3AZG - chains C and I of the 10 polymer chains in the assembly; structure by X-ray diffraction, 2.40 A resolution.

Chain C:
Name: Histone H2A type 1-B/E
From: Homo sapiens
UniProt: P04908 (H2A1B_HUMAN); residues 0-129 here correspond to UniProt positions 1-130 (UniProt number = residue number + 1)
Amino-acid sequence (133 residues; each row starts with the number of its first residue; numbers below 1 keep their minus sign (Gly-3 is residue -3)):
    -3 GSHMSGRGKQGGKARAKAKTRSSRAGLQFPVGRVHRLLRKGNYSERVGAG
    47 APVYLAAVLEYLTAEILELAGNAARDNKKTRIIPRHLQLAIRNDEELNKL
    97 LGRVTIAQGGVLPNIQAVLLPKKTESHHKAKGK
Disordered / not traced: -3 to 10, 119-129
Sequence notes: expression tag (-3 to -1)
UniProt features mapped onto this chain:
  - modified residue: Ser1 (N-acetylserine), Arg3 (Citrulline), Lys5 (N6-(2-hydroxyisobutyryl)lysine), Lys9 (N6-(2-hydroxyisobutyryl)lysine), Lys13 (N6-(beta-hydroxybutyryl)lysine), Lys36 (N6-(2-hydroxyisobutyryl)lysine), Lys74 (N6-(2-hydroxyisobutyryl)lysine), Lys75 (N6-(2-hydroxyisobutyryl)lysine), Lys95 (N6-(2-hydroxyisobutyryl)lysine), Gln104 (N5-methylglutamine), Lys118 (N6-(2-hydroxyisobutyryl)lysine), Lys119 (N6-crotonyllysine), Thr120 (Phosphothreonine), Lys125 (N6-crotonyllysine)
  - cross-link (Glycyl lysine isopeptide (Lys-Gly)): Lys13 (interchain with G-Cter in ubiquitin), Lys15 (interchain with G-Cter in ubiquitin), Lys119 (interchain with G-Cter in ubiquitin)

Chain I:
Molecule: 146-nt DNA strand
Sequence (146 nucleotides; row label = number of the first residue in the row):
     1 ATCAATATCCACCTGCAGATTCTACCAAAAGTGTATTTGGAAACTGCTCC
    51 ATCAAAAGGCATGTTCAGCTGAATTCAGCTGAACATGCCTTTTGATGGAG
   101 CAGTTTCCAAATACACTTTTGGTAGAATCTGCAGGTGGATATTGAT
Disordered / not traced: 146
Bound ions: Mn2+ site 1 near DG78 (its only coordinating residue here); Mn2+ site 2 near DG100 (its only coordinating residue here); Mn2+ site 3 near DG121 (its only coordinating residue here)

Interface between chain C and chain I:
Residue-residue contacts - 17 pairs, chain C then chain I:
  Arg11(C) - DG31(I)  hydrogen bond to the base
  Arg11(C) - DT32(I)  phosphate contact
  Ala12(C) - DG31(I)  phosphate contact
  Ala12(C) - DT32(I)  hydrogen bond to the phosphate
  Lys13(C) - DG31(I)  phosphate contact
  Ala14(C) - DG31(I)  phosphate contact
  Lys15(C) - DA30(I)  phosphate contact
  Lys15(C) - DG31(I)  hydrogen bond to the phosphate
  Thr16(C) - DA30(I)  phosphate contact
  Arg17(C) - DA30(I)  salt bridge to the phosphate
  Arg20(C) - DG31(I)  salt bridge to the phosphate
  Gly28(C) - DA29(I)  sugar contact
  Arg29(C) - DA29(I)  sugar contact
  Arg32(C) - DA29(I)  salt bridge to the phosphate
  Arg42(C) - DT37(I)  sugar contact
  Arg42(C) - DT38(I)  sugar contact
  Lys74(C) - DA11(I)  salt bridge to the phosphate
Interface residues without a listed pair, chain C (15 interface residues in all): Ser18, Arg77
Interface residues without a listed pair, chain I (9 interface residues in all): DA19, DA28

Overview:
15 residues of chain C face 9 of chain I across their interface; the contacts include 3 hydrogen bonds and 4
salt bridges. Polar pairs include Arg11(C)-DG31(I), Ala12(C)-DT32(I) and Lys15(C)-DG31(I).
Chain C is Histone H2A type 1-B/E (Homo sapiens) and chain I is a 146-nt DNA strand; the structure, Crystal
Structure of Human Nucleosome Core Particle Containing H3K115Q mutation, was determined by X-ray diffraction,
deposited together with 3AYW, 3AZE, 3AZF, 3AZH, 3AZJ, 3AZK and 3 further entries.
